PDB entry 2OI9 | X-ray diffraction, 2.35 A resolution | chains A and Q of the 4 polymer chains in the assembly

[Chain A]
Protein: Major Histocompatibility Complex protein
Organism: Mus musculus
Notes: fragment: alpha 1, 2 domains; engineered mutation(s): F9Y, V12T, I23T
Reference sequence: P01897 (HA1L_MOUSE); residues 1-179 here correspond to UniProt positions 25-203 (UniProt number = residue number + 24)
Amino-acid sequence (179 residues; each row starts with the number of its first residue):
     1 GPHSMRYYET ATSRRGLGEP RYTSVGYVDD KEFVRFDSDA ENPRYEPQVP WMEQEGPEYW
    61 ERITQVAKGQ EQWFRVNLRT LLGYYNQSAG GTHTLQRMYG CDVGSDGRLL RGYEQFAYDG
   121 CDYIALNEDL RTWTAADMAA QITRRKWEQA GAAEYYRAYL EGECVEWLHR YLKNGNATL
Disordered / not traced: 176-179
Swiss-Prot annotation at these positions:
  - glycosylation (N-linked (GlcNAc...) asparagine): Asn-86, Asn-176
Disulfide bonds: Cys-101/Cys-164
Reported in the primary citation:
  - binding site for peptide (GLN)(LEU)(SER)(PRO)(PHE)(PRO)(PHE)(ASP)(LEU) (chain Q): Trp-73, Tyr-99

[Chain Q]
Protein: peptide (GLN)(LEU)(SER)(PRO)(PHE)(PRO)(PHE)(ASP)(LEU)
Amino-acid sequence (9 residues; numbered 1 to 9; the number before each row is that of its first residue):
     1 QLSPFPFDL

[How chain A and chain Q interact]
Residue-residue contacts (42; chain A residue first):
  Tyr-7(A) / Leu-2(Q)
  Tyr-45(A) / Leu-2(Q)  hydrophobic
  Tyr-59(A) / Gln-1(Q)
  Arg-62(A) / Gln-1(Q)  hydrogen bond
  Ile-63(A) / Gln-1(Q)
  Ile-63(A) / Leu-2(Q)  hydrophobic
  Val-66(A) / Leu-2(Q)  hydrophobic
  Gly-69(A) / Phe-5(Q)
  Gln-70(A) / Phe-5(Q)
  Gln-70(A) / Pro-6(Q)
  Trp-73(A) / Phe-5(Q)  hydrophobic
  Trp-73(A) / Pro-6(Q)
  Trp-73(A) / Phe-7(Q)
  Trp-73(A) / Asp-8(Q)
  Trp-73(A) / Leu-9(Q)  hydrophobic
  Asn-77(A) / Asp-8(Q)
  Asn-77(A) / Leu-9(Q)
  Leu-81(A) / Leu-9(Q)  hydrophobic
  Tyr-84(A) / Leu-9(Q)  hydrogen bond (side chain-backbone)
  Leu-95(A) / Leu-9(Q)  hydrophobic
  Arg-97(A) / Ser-3(Q)  hydrogen bond
  Tyr-99(A) / Leu-2(Q)
  Tyr-99(A) / Ser-3(Q)  hydrogen bond (side chain-backbone)
  Thr-143(A) / Leu-9(Q)
  Lys-146(A) / Leu-9(Q)  hydrogen bond (side chain-backbone)
  Trp-147(A) / Phe-7(Q)
  Trp-147(A) / Asp-8(Q)  hydrogen bond (side chain-backbone)
  Trp-147(A) / Leu-9(Q)  hydrophobic
  Ala-150(A) / Phe-7(Q)
  Ala-152(A) / Phe-7(Q)  hydrophobic
  Tyr-155(A) / Pro-4(Q)
  Tyr-155(A) / Phe-5(Q)  hydrogen bond (side chain-backbone)
  Tyr-155(A) / Phe-7(Q)  hydrophobic
  Tyr-156(A) / Pro-6(Q)
  Tyr-156(A) / Phe-7(Q)  hydrogen bond (side chain-backbone)
  Tyr-159(A) / Gln-1(Q)  hydrogen bond (side chain-backbone)
  Tyr-159(A) / Leu-2(Q)
  Tyr-159(A) / Ser-3(Q)
  Tyr-159(A) / Pro-4(Q)
  Glu-163(A) / Gln-1(Q)
  Trp-167(A) / Gln-1(Q)
  Tyr-171(A) / Gln-1(Q)
Other interface residues (no listed pair), chain A (30 interface residues in all): Thr-80, Phe-116, Tyr-123, Gly-151

[Overview]
30 residues of chain A and 9 residues of chain Q are in contact; the contacts include 9 hydrogen bonds. Polar
pairs include Arg-62(A)/Gln-1(Q), Tyr-84(A)/Leu-9(Q) and Arg-97(A)/Ser-3(Q). From the paper: a binding site
for peptide (GLN)(LEU)(SER)(PRO)(PHE)(PRO)(PHE)(ASP)(LEU) (chain Q) at Trp-73(A) and Tyr-99(A).
Chain A is Major Histocompatibility Complex protein (Mus musculus) and chain Q is peptide
(GLN)(LEU)(SER)(PRO)(PHE)(PRO)(PHE)(ASP)(LEU); the structure, Structure of the 2C/Ld/QL9 allogeneic complex,
was determined by X-ray diffraction (same publication as 2E7L).
